PDB entry 4J6R | X-ray diffraction, 1.64 A resolution | chains G and L of the 3 polymer chains in the assembly

[Chain G]
Name: Envelope glycoprotein gp160
From: Human immunodeficiency virus 1
Chain sequence (359 residues; numbered 44 to 492; 90 numbers in that range are skipped by the numbering (no residue carries them; nothing is unmodelled there); the number before each row is that of its first residue):
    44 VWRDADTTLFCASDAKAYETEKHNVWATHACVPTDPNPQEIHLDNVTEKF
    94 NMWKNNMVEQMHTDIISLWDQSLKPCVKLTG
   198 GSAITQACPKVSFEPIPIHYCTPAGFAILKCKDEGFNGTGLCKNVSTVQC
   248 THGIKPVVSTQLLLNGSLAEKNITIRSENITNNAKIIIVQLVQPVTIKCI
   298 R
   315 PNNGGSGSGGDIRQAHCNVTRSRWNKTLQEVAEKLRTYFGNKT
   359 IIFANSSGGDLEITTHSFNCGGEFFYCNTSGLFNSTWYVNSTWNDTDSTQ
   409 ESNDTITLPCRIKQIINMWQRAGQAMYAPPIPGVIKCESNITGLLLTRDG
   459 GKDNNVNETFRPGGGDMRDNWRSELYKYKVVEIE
Unresolved in the structure: 315-324, 405-410
Disulfides: C54-C74, C119-C205, C218-C247, C228-C239, C296-C331, C378-C445, C385-C418
Covalent attachments: N-acetylglucosamine (NAG) linked to N234, N241, N262, N276, N332, N363, N386, N392, N448

[Chain L]
Name: Light chain of antibody VRC23
From: Homo sapiens
Notes: antibody fragment or engineered binder
Chain sequence (210 residues; numbered 1 to 214; 4 numbers in that range are skipped by the numbering (no residue carries them; nothing is unmodelled there); the number before each row is that of its first residue):
     1 EIVMTQSPVTVSVSRGGTATLSCRASQGVGSDVAWYQHKPGQTPRLLIYG
    51 ASTRASGVPERFSGSGFHVDFTLSISGLQPEDVAIYYCQQY
    96 ETFGQGTKVEIKRTVAAPSVFIFPPSDEQLKSGTASVVCLLNNFYPREAK
   146 VQWKVDNALQSGNSQESVTEQDSKDSTYSLSSTLTLSKADYEKHKVYACE
   196 VTHQGLSSPVTKSFNRGEC
Disulfides: C23-C88, C134-C194
Ligand contacts: N-acetylglucosamine (NAG; 2-acetamido-2-deoxy-beta-D-glucopyranose): G28, V29, G30, D32, Q90, Y91

[Chain G / chain L interface]
Residue-residue contacts (12; chain G residue first):
  N276(G) - Y91(L)
  T278(G) - Y91(L)
  N279(G) - Y91(L)
  N280(G) - E96(L)  hydrogen bond
  G458(G) - E96(L)
  G459(G) - E96(L)  hydrogen bond (backbone-side chain)
  K460(G) - I2(L)
  K460(G) - E96(L)
  K460(G) - T97(L)
  D461(G) - E1(L)
  N462(G) - E1(L)
  N463(G) - E1(L)  hydrogen bond (backbone-side chain)
Interface residues without a listed pair, chain G (11 interface residues in all): K356
Interface residues without a listed pair, chain L (6 interface residues in all): D32

[Summary]
Chain G and chain L form an interface of 11 and 6 residues respectively; the contacts include 3 hydrogen
bonds. Polar pairs include N280(G)-E96(L), G459(G)-E96(L) and N463(G)-E1(L). Ligands of chain L:
N-acetylglucosamine.
Chain G is Envelope glycoprotein gp160 (Human immunodeficiency virus 1) and chain L is Light chain of antibody
VRC23 (Homo sapiens); the structure, Crystal structure of broadly and potently neutralizing antibody VRC23 in
complex with HIV-1 gp120, was determined by X-ray diffraction together with 4JB9 from the same study.
